1ETG - chains A and B; structure by solution NMR.

Chain A:
Molecule: Rev responsive element RNA
Sequence (34 nucleotides; numbered 41 to 79; 5 numbers in that range are skipped by the numbering (no residue carries them; nothing is unmodelled there); the number before each row is that of its first residue):
    41 GGUCUGGGCG CAGCGCAA
    64 GCUGACGGUA CAGGCC

Chain B:
Name: Rev peptide
Source organism: Human immunodeficiency virus 1
UniProtKB: P05866; residues 33-55 here correspond to UniProt positions 7-29 (UniProt number = residue number - 26)
Amino-acid sequence (23 residues; each row starts with the number of its first residue):
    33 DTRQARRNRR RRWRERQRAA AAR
Sequence notes: conflict Asp33 (Gly7 in P05866), Ala51 (Gln25 in P05866), Ala52 (Ile26 in P05866), Ala53 (Arg27 in P05866), Ala54 (Ser28 in P05866), Arg55 (Ile29 in P05866)
Swiss-Prot annotation at these positions:
  - motif: Thr34 to Arg50 (Nuclear localization signal and RNA-binding (RRE))

Interface between chain A and chain B:
Contacting residue pairs (33; chain A residue first):
  C44(A) - Arg44(B)  base contact
  C44(A) - Arg48(B)  phosphate contact
  U45(A) - Arg41(B)  phosphate contact
  U45(A) - Arg44(B)  base contact
  G46(A) - Gln36(B)  sugar contact
  G46(A) - Ala37(B)  phosphate contact
  G46(A) - Asn40(B)  base contact
  G46(A) - Arg41(B)  phosphate contact
  G46(A) - Arg43(B)  base contact
  G46(A) - Arg44(B)  base contact
  G47(A) - Thr34(B)  sugar contact
  G47(A) - Gln36(B)  base contact
  G47(A) - Asn40(B)  base contact
  G48(A) - Gln36(B)  phosphate contact
  C49(A) - Arg35(B)  base contact
  C49(A) - Gln36(B)  base contact
  G50(A) - Arg35(B)  base contact
  U66(A) - Arg35(B)  phosphate contact
  G67(A) - Arg35(B)  phosphate contact
  A68(A) - Arg42(B)  phosphate contact
  A68(A) - Trp45(B)  base contact
  A68(A) - Arg46(B)  sugar contact
  A68(A) - Gln49(B)  base contact
  C69(A) - Arg35(B)  base contact
  C69(A) - Arg46(B)  phosphate contact
  G70(A) - Arg39(B)  phosphate contact
  G71(A) - Arg39(B)  sugar contact
  G71(A) - Arg43(B)  phosphate contact
  U72(A) - Arg43(B)  phosphate contact
  U72(A) - Arg46(B)  phosphate contact
  U72(A) - Arg50(B)  base contact
  A73(A) - Asn40(B)  base contact
  A73(A) - Arg43(B)  phosphate contact
Interface residues without a listed pair, chain A (17 interface residues in all): C74, A75

In short:
Chain A and chain B form an interface of 17 and 15 residues respectively.
Chain A is Rev responsive element RNA and chain B is Rev peptide (Human immunodeficiency virus 1); the
structure, Rev response element (rre) RNA complexed with rev peptide, NMR, 19 structures, was determined by
solution NMR together with 1ETF from the same study.
